5KID - chain A; structure by X-ray diffraction, 2.15 A resolution.

== Chain A ==
Name: Neutrophil gelatinase-associated lipocalin
Source organism: Homo sapiens
UniProt: P80188 (NGAL_HUMAN); residues 1-178 here correspond to UniProt positions 21-198 (UniProt number = residue number + 20)
Sequence (180 residues; each row starts with the number of its first residue; numbers below 1 keep their minus sign (Gly-1 is residue -1)):
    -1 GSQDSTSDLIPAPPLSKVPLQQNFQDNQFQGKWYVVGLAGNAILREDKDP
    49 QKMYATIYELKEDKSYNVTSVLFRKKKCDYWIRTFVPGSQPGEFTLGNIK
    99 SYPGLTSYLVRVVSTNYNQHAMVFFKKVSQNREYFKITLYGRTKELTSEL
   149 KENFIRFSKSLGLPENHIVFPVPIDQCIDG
Not modelled in the structure: -1 to 4, 178
Cystine bridges: Cys76-Cys175
Construct notes: expression tag (-1 to 0); conflict Ser87 (Cys107 in P80188)
Small-molecule neighbours:
  - 7K9 (N,N'-(butane-1,4-diyl)bis(N-{3-[(2,3-dihydroxybenzene-1-carbonyl)amino]propyl}-2,3-dihydroxybenzamide)): Ala40, Ile41, Tyr106, Phe123, Lys124, Lys125, Tyr132, Phe133, Lys134
  - thorium ion (TH): Tyr106, Lys125, Lys134
Swiss-Prot annotation at these positions:
  - binding site (a carboxymycobactin): Tyr52 to Thr54, Lys125, Lys134, Tyr138
  - binding site (enterobactin): Tyr106, Lys134
  - modified residue: Gln1 (Pyrrolidone carboxylic acid)
  - glycosylation: Asn65 (N-linked (GlcNAc...) asparagine)
What the authors report for this chain:
  - binding site for 7K9: Lys125, Lys134
  - conformationally variable residues (side-chain flip): Trp79, Arg81

== Summary ==
Bound to chain A: thorium ion and compound 7K9. Curated annotation (UniProt) lists 6 carboxymycobactin-binding
residues and enterobactin-binding residues Tyr106 and Lys134. The paper reports a binding site for 7K9 at
Lys125 and Lys134; conformational variability at Trp79 and Arg81.
Chain A is Neutrophil gelatinase-associated lipocalin (Homo sapiens); the structure, Tightening the
Recognition of Tetravalent Zr and Th Complexes by the Siderophore-Binding Mammalian Protein Siderocalin for
..., was determined by X-ray diffraction together with 5KHP from the same study.
